1S5X - chains A and B; structure by X-ray diffraction, 2.40 A resolution.

# Chain A
Molecule: Hemoglobin alpha chain
From: Trematomus bernacchii
UniProtKB: P80043 (HBA_PAGBE); residue numbers follow UniProt; this construct covers 1-142
Chain sequence (143 residues; each row starts with the number of its first residue; numbering starts at 0):
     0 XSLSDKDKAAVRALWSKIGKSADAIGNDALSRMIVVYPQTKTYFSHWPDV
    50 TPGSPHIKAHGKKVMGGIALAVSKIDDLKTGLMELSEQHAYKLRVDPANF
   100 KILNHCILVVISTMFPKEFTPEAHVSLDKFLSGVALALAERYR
Modified positions: ACE (acetyl group) at position 0
Bound ions: heme Fe near H88 (its only coordinating residue here)
Ligand contacts: heme (HEM): M32, T39, Y42, F43, H45, W46, H59, K62, V63, G66, I67, L84, Q87, H88, L92, V94, N98, F99, L102, N103, I106, L137
Swiss-Prot annotation at these positions:
  - binding site (O2): H59
  - binding site (heme b): H88
  - modified residue: S1 (N-acetylserine)

# Chain B
Molecule: Hemoglobin beta chain
From: Trematomus bernacchii
UniProtKB: P80044 (HBB_PAGBE); numbering as in UniProt (aligned over 1-146)
Chain sequence (146 residues; row label = number of the first residue in the row):
     1 VEWTDKERSIISDIFSHMDYDDIGPKALSRCLIVYPWTQRHFSGFGNLYN
    51 AEAIIGNANVAAHGIKVLHGLDRGVKNMDNIAATYADLSTLHSEKLHVDP
   101 DNFKLLSDCITIVLAAKMGHAFTAETQGAFQKFLAVVVSALGKQYH
Disordered / not traced: 45-52, 145-146
Bound ions: heme Fe: H63, H92
Ligand contacts: heme (HEM): T38, H41, F42, H63, K66, V67, G70, L71, L88, L91, H92, L96, V98, N102, F103, L106, L141

# Chain A / chain B interface
Contacting residue pairs (26):
  R31(A) - F122(B)  hydrogen bond (side chain-backbone)
  R31(A) - T123(B)
  R31(A) - A124(B)
  R31(A) - Q127(B)  hydrogen bond
  V34(A) - A124(B)  hydrophobic
  V35(A) - A124(B)
  V35(A) - G128(B)
  V35(A) - Q131(B)
  Y36(A) - Q131(B)  hydrogen bond
  H104(A) - D108(B)  salt bridge
  H104(A) - Q131(B)  hydrogen bond
  V108(A) - Q127(B)
  S111(A) - I112(B)  hydrogen bond (side chain-backbone)
  S111(A) - A116(B)  hydrogen bond (side chain-backbone)
  T112(A) - A115(B)
  T112(A) - G119(B)
  P115(A) - A116(B)
  F118(A) - R30(B)  hydrogen bond (backbone-side chain)
  T119(A) - R30(B)
  P120(A) - R30(B)
  P120(A) - V34(B)
  H123(A) - R30(B)  hydrogen bond
  H123(A) - V34(B)
  H123(A) - I112(B)
  V124(A) - V34(B)
  D127(A) - Y35(B)
Other interface residues (no listed pair), chain A (17 interface residues in all): L107, E121
Other interface residues (no listed pair), chain B (18 interface residues in all): I33, I55, T111, E125

# In short
The interface between chain A and chain B involves 17 residues on one side and 18 on the other, with 8
hydrogen bonds and 1 salt bridge. Polar contacts include H104(A)-D108(B), R31(A)-F122(B) and R31(A)-Q127(B).
Bound to chain A: heme. Ligands of chain B: heme.
Chain A is Hemoglobin alpha chain and chain B is Hemoglobin beta chain, both from Trematomus bernacchii; the
structure, The crystal structure of Trematomus bernacchii hemoglobin oxidized by air, was determined by X-ray
diffraction together with 1S5Y from the same study.
